PDB entry 4Q0Z | X-ray diffraction, 2.40 A resolution | chains A and C of the 4 polymer chains in the assembly

# Chain A
Molecule: Rad2p
Organism: Saccharomyces cerevisiae
Notes: fragment: Rad2 catalytic core
Reference sequence: P07276 (RAD2_YEAST); the construct lacks a stretch of the UniProt sequence and is renumbered around it, so the offset changes along the chain: 2-104 = UniProt 2-104; 725-731 = UniProt 105-111; 732-986 = UniProt 732-986
Chain sequence (365 residues; numbered 2 to 986; 620 numbers in that range are skipped by the numbering (no residue carries them; nothing is unmodelled there); the number before each row is that of its first residue):
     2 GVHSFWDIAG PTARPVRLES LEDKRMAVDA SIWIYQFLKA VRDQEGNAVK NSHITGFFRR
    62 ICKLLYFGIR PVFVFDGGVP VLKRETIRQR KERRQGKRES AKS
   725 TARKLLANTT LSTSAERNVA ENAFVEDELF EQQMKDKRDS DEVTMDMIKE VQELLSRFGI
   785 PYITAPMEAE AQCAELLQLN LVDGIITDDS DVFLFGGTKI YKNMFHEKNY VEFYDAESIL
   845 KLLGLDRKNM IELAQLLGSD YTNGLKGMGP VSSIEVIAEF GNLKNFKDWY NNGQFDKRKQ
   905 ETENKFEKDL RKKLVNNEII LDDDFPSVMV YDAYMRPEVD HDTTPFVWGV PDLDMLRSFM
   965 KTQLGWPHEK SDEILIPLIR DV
Unresolved in the structure: 725-764, 984-986
Ion coordination: Ca2+: Glu794, Asp813, Asp815; K+: Leu869, Met872 (shared with 1 residue of chain D)
UniProt features mapped onto this chain:
  - binding site (Mg(2+)): Asp30, Asp77, Glu792, Glu794, Asp813, Asp815, Asp864
From the paper describing this entry:
  - binding site for the 17-nt DNA strand: Tyr36
  - mutagenesis - Y36A, K916A: unchanged catalytic activity
  - mutagenesis - Q37A, R60A, R61A, K909A, K909A/K916A: decreased catalytic activity
  - mutagenesis - N920A: increased catalytic activity

# Chain C
Molecule: 17-nt DNA strand
Sequence (17 nucleotides; each row starts with the number of its first residue; numbering starts at 0):
     0 TGCTCCCTTG TCTCAGT
Ion coordination: K+: DG9 (shared with 3 residues of chain B; 1 residue of chain D)

# How chain A and chain C interact
Contacting residue pairs (33; chain A residue first):
  Ile33(A) - DG1(C)  phosphate contact
  Ile33(A) - DC2(C)  sugar contact
  Tyr36(A) - DT0(C)  sugar contact
  Tyr36(A) - DG1(C)  sugar contact
  Gln37(A) - DG1(C)  hydrogen bond to the base
  Gln37(A) - DC2(C)  hydrogen bond to the sugar
  Lys40(A) - DG1(C)  base contact
  Lys40(A) - DG15(C)  base contact
  Ala41(A) - DG15(C)  base contact
  Arg61(A) - DT16(C)  hydrogen bond to the phosphate
  Ile88(A) - DT0(C)  sugar contact
  Arg95(A) - DG1(C)  salt bridge to the phosphate
  Asp765(A) - DT0(C)  base contact
  Glu766(A) - DT0(C)  base contact
  Val767(A) - DT0(C)  hydrogen bond to the base
  Lys826(A) - DT3(C)  salt bridge to the phosphate
  Phe829(A) - DT16(C)  sugar contact
  His830(A) - DT16(C)  stacking on the base
  Glu831(A) - DT16(C)  hydrogen bond to the phosphate
  Lys870(A) - DG9(C)  phosphate contact
  Gly871(A) - DT8(C)  sugar contact
  Gly871(A) - DG9(C)  hydrogen bond to the phosphate
  Met872(A) - DG9(C)  phosphate contact
  Gly873(A) - DT8(C)  hydrogen bond to the phosphate
  Pro874(A) - DT8(C)  phosphate contact
  Val875(A) - DT7(C)  phosphate contact
  Val875(A) - DT8(C)  hydrogen bond to the phosphate
  Ser876(A) - DT7(C)  phosphate contact
  Ser876(A) - DT8(C)  hydrogen bond to the phosphate
  Lys909(A) - DT12(C)  hydrogen bond to the phosphate
  Lys909(A) - DC13(C)  salt bridge to the phosphate
  Lys916(A) - DT12(C)  phosphate contact
  Asn920(A) - DC11(C)  phosphate contact
Also at the interface, not in a pair above, chain A (34 interface residues in all): Trp7, Phe38, Lys92, Asp812, Asp813, Asn827, Leu869, Asp913, Lys917

# In short
34 residues of chain A and 12 residues of chain C are in contact; the contacts include 10 hydrogen bonds, 3
salt bridges and 1 aromatic stacking contact. Polar pairs include Gln37(A)-DG1(C), Val767(A)-DT0(C) and
Gln37(A)-DC2(C). From the paper: a binding site for the 17-nt DNA strand at Tyr36(A); Q37A, R60A and R61A of
chain A, among others, reduce catalytic activity; 8 substitutions were tested in all.
Chain A is Rad2p (Saccharomyces cerevisiae) and chain C is a 17-nt DNA strand; the structure, The catalytic
core of Rad2 in complex with DNA substrate (complex III), was determined by X-ray diffraction together with
4Q0R, 4Q0W and 4Q10 from the same study.
